7U84 - chains A and P of the 3 polymer chains in the assembly; structure by X-ray diffraction, 1.71 A resolution.

== Chain A ==
Protein: DNA polymerase eta
From: Homo sapiens
Notes: EC 2.7.7.7
UniProt: Q9Y253 (POLH_HUMAN); residue numbers follow UniProt; this construct covers 1-432
Amino-acid sequence (435 residues; each row starts with the number of its first residue; numbers below 1 keep their minus sign (Gly-2 is residue -2)):
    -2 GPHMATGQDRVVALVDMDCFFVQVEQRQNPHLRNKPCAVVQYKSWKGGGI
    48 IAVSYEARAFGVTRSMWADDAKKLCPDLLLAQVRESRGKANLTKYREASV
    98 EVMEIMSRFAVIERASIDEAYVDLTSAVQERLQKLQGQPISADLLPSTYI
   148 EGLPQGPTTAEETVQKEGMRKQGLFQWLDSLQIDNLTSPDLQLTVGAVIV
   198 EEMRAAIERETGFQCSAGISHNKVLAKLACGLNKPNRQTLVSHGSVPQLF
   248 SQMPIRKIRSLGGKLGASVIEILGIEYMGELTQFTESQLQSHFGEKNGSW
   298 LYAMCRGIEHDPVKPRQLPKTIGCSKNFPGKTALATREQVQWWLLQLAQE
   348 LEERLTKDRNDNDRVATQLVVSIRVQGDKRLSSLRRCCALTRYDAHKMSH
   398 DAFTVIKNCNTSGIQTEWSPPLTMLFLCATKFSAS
Disordered / not traced: 155-159
Differences from the reference sequence: expression tag (-2 to 0)
Bound ions: Mn2+ site 1: Asp13, Asp115, Glu116 (together with XG4) (shared with DT8(P) of chain P); Mn2+ site 2: Asp13, Met14, Asp115 (together with XG4)
Residues lining bound ligands: XG4 (2'-deoxy-5'-O-[(R)-hydroxy{[(R)-hydroxy(phosphonooxy)phosphoryl]amino}phosphoryl]guanosine): Asp13, Met14, Asp15, Cys16, Phe17, Phe18, Gln38, Ile48, Ala49, Tyr52, Arg55, Arg61, Leu89, Ile114, Asp115, Glu116, Lys231
UniProt features mapped onto this chain:
  - binding site (Mg(2+)): Asp13, Met14, Asp115, Glu116
  - binding site (Mn(2+)): Asp13, Met14, Asp115, Glu116
  - binding site (a 2'-deoxyribonucleoside 5'-triphosphate): Arg61

== Chain P ==
Molecule: 8-nt DNA strand
Sequence (8 nucleotides; row label = number of the first residue in the row):
     1 AGCGTCAT
Bound ions: Mn2+: DT8 (together with XG4) (shared with Asp13(A), Asp115(A), Glu116(A) of chain A)

== Chain A / chain P interface ==
Contacting residue pairs (26):
  Arg61(A) with DT8(P), base contact
  Ser113(A) with DT8(P), phosphate contact
  Asp115(A) with DT8(P), phosphate contact
  Glu116(A) with DT8(P), phosphate contact
  Lys224(A) with DT8(P), salt bridge to the phosphate
  Ile255(A) with DA7(P), phosphate contact
  Arg256(A) with DA7(P), hydrogen bond to the phosphate; DT8(P), salt bridge to the phosphate
  Ser257(A) with DC6(P), phosphate contact; DA7(P), hydrogen bond to the phosphate
  Leu258(A) with DA7(P), phosphate contact
  Gly259(A) with DC6(P), phosphate contact; DA7(P), hydrogen bond to the phosphate
  Gly260(A) with DC6(P), phosphate contact; DA7(P), hydrogen bond to the phosphate
  Lys261(A) with DT5(P), salt bridge to the phosphate; DC6(P), hydrogen bond to the phosphate
  Leu262(A) with DC6(P), hydrogen bond to the phosphate
  Arg377(A) with DG4(P), salt bridge to the phosphate
  Leu378(A) with DC6(P), base contact
  Leu381(A) with DC3(P), phosphate contact
  Arg382(A) with DG2(P), sugar contact; DC3(P), hydrogen bond to the phosphate; DG4(P), hydrogen bond to the base
  Arg383(A) with DG2(P), phosphate contact
  Cys384(A) with DG2(P), hydrogen bond to the phosphate
Also at the interface, not in a pair above, chain A (21 interface residues in all): Asp13, Ser379
Also at the interface, not in a pair above, chain P (8 interface residues in all): DA1

== In short ==
21 residues of chain A face 8 of chain P across their interface, with 9 hydrogen bonds and 4 salt bridges.
Polar contacts include Arg382(A)-DG4(P), Arg256(A)-DA7(P) and Ser257(A)-DA7(P). Bound to chain A: compound
XG4.
Chain A is DNA polymerase eta (Homo sapiens) and chain P is an 8-nt DNA strand; the structure, Human DNA
polymerase eta-DNA-dGMPNPP ternary mismatch complex in 6.0 mM Mn2+ for 600s, was determined by X-ray
diffraction (same publication as 7U72, 7U73, 7U74, 7U75, 7U76, 7U77 and 26 further entries).
